Entry 4HM2 (X-ray diffraction, 1.60 A resolution); this record covers chains A and B.

Chain A:
Name: Naphthalene 1,2-dioxygenase subunit alpha
Organism: Pseudomonas sp. C18
Notes: EC 1.14.12.12
UniProtKB: P0A111 (NDOB_PSEU8); numbering as in UniProt (aligned over 1-449)
Amino-acid sequence (449 residues; numbered 1 to 449; the number before each row is that of its first residue):
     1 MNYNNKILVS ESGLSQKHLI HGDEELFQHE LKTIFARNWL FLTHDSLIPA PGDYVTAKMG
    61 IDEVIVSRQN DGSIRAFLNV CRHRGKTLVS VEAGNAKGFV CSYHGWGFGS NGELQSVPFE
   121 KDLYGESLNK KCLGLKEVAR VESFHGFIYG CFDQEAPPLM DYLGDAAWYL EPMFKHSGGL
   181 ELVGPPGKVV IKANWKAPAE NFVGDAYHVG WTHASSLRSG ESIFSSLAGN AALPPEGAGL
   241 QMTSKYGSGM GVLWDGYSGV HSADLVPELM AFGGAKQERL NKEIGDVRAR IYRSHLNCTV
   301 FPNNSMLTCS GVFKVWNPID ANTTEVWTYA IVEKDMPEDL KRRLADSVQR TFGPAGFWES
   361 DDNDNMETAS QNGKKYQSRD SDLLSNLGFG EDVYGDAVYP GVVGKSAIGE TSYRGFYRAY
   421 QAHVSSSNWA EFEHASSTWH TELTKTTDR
Unresolved in the structure: 447-449
Curated features (UniProtKB/Swiss-Prot):
  - binding site ([2Fe-2S] cluster): Cys81, His83, Cys101, His104
  - binding site (Fe cation): His208, His213, Asp362
  - mutagenesis: Phe352 (F352V: Changes the regioselectivity of the product for naphthalene, phenanthrene and biphenyl)
Ion coordination: 2Fe-2S cluster Fe: Cys81, His83, Cys101, His104; Fe ion: His208, His213, Asp362
Ligand contacts:
  - (ethylsulfanyl)benzene (16M): Asn201, Phe202, Asp205, Ala206, His208, Val209, Phe224, Val260, His295, Asn297, Leu307, Phe352
  - 2Fe-2S cluster (FES): Cys81, His83, Arg84, Gly85, Lys86, Cys101, Tyr103, His104, Gly105, Trp106

Chain B:
Name: Naphthalene 1,2-dioxygenase subunit beta
Organism: Pseudomonas sp. C18
Notes: EC 1.14.12.12
UniProtKB: P0A113 (NDOC_PSEU8); residues 0-193 here correspond to UniProt positions 1-194 (UniProt number = residue number + 1)
Amino-acid sequence (194 residues; row label = number of the first residue in the row; numbering starts at 0):
     0 MMINIQEDKL VSAHDAEEIL RFFNCHDSAL QQEATTLLTQ EAHLLDIQAY RAWLEHCVGS
    60 EVQYQVISRE LRAASERRYK LNEAMNVYNE NFQQLKVRVE HQLDPQNWGN SPKLRFTRFI
   120 TNVQAAMDVN DKELLHIRSN VILHRARRGN QVDVFYAARE DKWKRGEGGV RKLVQRFVDY
   180 PERILQTHNL MVFL
Unresolved in the structure: 0-1
Disulfides: Cys24 forms a disulfide with the same residue of a neighbouring copy of this chain

Interface between chain A and chain B:
Contacting residue pairs (87):
  Ser46(A) - Leu80(B)
  Leu47(A) - Tyr78(B)  hydrogen bond (backbone-side chain)
  Leu47(A) - Leu80(B)
  Asp53(A) - Tyr78(B)
  Val91(A) - Leu70(B)
  Val91(A) - Arg71(B)
  Val91(A) - Ala72(B)
  Glu92(A) - Glu69(B)
  Glu92(A) - Leu70(B)  hydrogen bond (backbone-backbone)
  Glu92(A) - Arg182(B)  salt bridge
  Ala93(A) - Glu69(B)
  Ala93(A) - Leu70(B)
  Ala93(A) - Arg71(B)
  Ala93(A) - Tyr78(B)  hydrophobic
  Gly94(A) - Glu75(B)
  Gly94(A) - Tyr78(B)
  Asn95(A) - Glu75(B)  hydrogen bond (backbone-side chain)
  Asn95(A) - Arg77(B)  hydrogen bond (backbone-side chain)
  Asn95(A) - Tyr78(B)
  Val183(A) - Asn81(B)
  Gly184(A) - Asn81(B)
  Pro185(A) - Glu69(B)
  Pro185(A) - Asn81(B)
  Pro185(A) - Glu82(B)
  Pro185(A) - Ala83(B)
  Pro185(A) - Met84(B)
  Pro185(A) - Arg182(B)
  Pro186(A) - Met84(B)
  Pro186(A) - Arg182(B)  hydrogen bond (backbone-side chain)
  Lys188(A) - Arg182(B)
  Lys188(A) - Ile183(B)
  Lys188(A) - Leu184(B)  hydrogen bond (backbone-backbone)
  Val189(A) - Leu184(B)
  Val189(A) - His187(B)
  Val189(A) - Asn188(B)
  Val190(A) - Ile183(B)  hydrophobic
  Val190(A) - Leu184(B)  hydrogen bond (backbone-backbone)
  Val190(A) - Gln185(B)
  Val190(A) - His187(B)
  Ile191(A) - His187(B)
  Lys192(A) - His187(B)
  Trp211(A) - Gln105(B)
  Trp211(A) - Trp107(B)  hydrogen bond (backbone-side chain)
  Thr212(A) - Trp107(B)
  Ala214(A) - Gln105(B)
  Ser215(A) - His100(B)  hydrogen bond
  Ser215(A) - Asp103(B)
  Ser215(A) - Asn106(B)
  Ser216(A) - His100(B)  hydrogen bond
  Arg218(A) - Asp103(B)  salt bridge
  Arg218(A) - Gln105(B)  hydrogen bond
  Ser219(A) - Val96(B)
  Ser219(A) - Glu99(B)
  Ser219(A) - His100(B)  hydrogen bond (side chain-backbone)
  Gly220(A) - Val96(B)
  Gly229(A) - Gln105(B)
  Asp264(A) - Gln93(B)  hydrogen bond
  Glu325(A) - Ile183(B)
  Asp346(A) - Asn85(B)  hydrogen bond
  Asp346(A) - Asn88(B)  hydrogen bond
  Gln349(A) - Met84(B)
  Gln349(A) - Asn85(B)
  Arg350(A) - Asn88(B)  hydrogen bond (side chain-backbone)
  Arg350(A) - Glu89(B)  salt bridge
  Arg350(A) - Gln93(B)  hydrogen bond
  Arg350(A) - Arg97(B)  hydrogen bond (backbone-side chain)
  Pro354(A) - Met84(B)
  Pro354(A) - Leu184(B)  hydrophobic
  Pro354(A) - Asn188(B)
  Pro354(A) - Leu189(B)  hydrogen bond (backbone-backbone)
  Ala355(A) - Val86(B)  hydrophobic
  Ala355(A) - Tyr87(B)  hydrophobic
  Ala355(A) - Arg97(B)  hydrogen bond (backbone-side chain)
  Ala355(A) - Leu189(B)
  Ala355(A) - Met190(B)
  Gly356(A) - Met190(B)
  Phe357(A) - Val96(B)  hydrophobic
  Phe357(A) - His100(B)
  Phe357(A) - Met190(B)  hydrophobic
  Ser360(A) - His100(B)
  Ser360(A) - Met190(B)
  Asp361(A) - His100(B)  salt bridge
  Asn363(A) - Asn188(B)  hydrogen bond
  Asp364(A) - Gly108(B)
  Asp364(A) - Arg146(B)  salt bridge
  Asp364(A) - Arg147(B)  salt bridge
  Glu367(A) - His187(B)  salt bridge
Also at the interface, not in a pair above, chain A (43 interface residues in all): Pro49, Val55, Gly187
Also at the interface, not in a pair above, chain B (38 interface residues in all): Ser67

Summary:
The interface between chain A and chain B involves 43 residues on one side and 38 on the other; the contacts
include 21 hydrogen bonds and 7 salt bridges. Polar pairs include Glu92(A)-Arg182(B), Arg218(A)-Asp103(B) and
Arg350(A)-Glu89(B). Ligands of chain A: 2Fe-2S cluster and (ethylsulfanyl)benzene.
Here chain A is Naphthalene 1,2-dioxygenase subunit alpha and chain B is Naphthalene 1,2-dioxygenase subunit
beta, both from Pseudomonas sp. C18. Entry 4HM2 (Naphthalene 1,2-Dioxygenase bound to ethylphenylsulfide) was
determined by X-ray diffraction (same publication as 4HJL, 4HKV, 4HM0, 4HM3, 4HM4, 4HM5 and 3 further
entries).
